2GH2 - chain A; structure by X-ray diffraction, 1.50 A resolution.

== Chain A ==
Molecule: Cysteine dioxygenase type I
From: Rattus norvegicus
Notes: EC 1.13.11.20
Reference sequence: P21816 (CDO1_RAT); numbering as in UniProt (aligned over 1-200)
Chain sequence (200 residues; row label = number of the first residue in the row):
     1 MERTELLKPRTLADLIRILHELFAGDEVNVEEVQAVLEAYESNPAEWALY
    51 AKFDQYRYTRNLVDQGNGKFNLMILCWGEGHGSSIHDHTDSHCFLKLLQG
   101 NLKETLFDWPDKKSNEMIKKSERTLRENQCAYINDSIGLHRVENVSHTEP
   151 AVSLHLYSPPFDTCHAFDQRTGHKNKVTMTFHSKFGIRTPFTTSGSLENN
Disordered / not traced: 1-4, 191-200
Curated features (UniProtKB/Swiss-Prot):
  - binding site (Fe cation): His-86, His-88, His-140
  - cross-link: Cys-93 to Tyr-157 (3'-(S-cysteinyl)-tyrosine (Cys-Tyr))
Bound ions: Fe ion: His-86, His-88, His-140
From the paper describing this entry:
  - Fe ion coordination: His-86, His-88, His-140
  - contacts within the chain: Cys-93/Tyr-157
  - conformationally variable residues (side-chain flip): Arg-60, Cys-164, Met-179
  - catalytic residues: Tyr-58, Tyr-157 (proposed by the authors, not directly observed)

== In short ==
His-86, His-88 and His-140 form the Fe ion site. From UniProt: 3 Fe cation-binding residues. From the paper:
catalytic residues Tyr-58 and Tyr-157; Fe ion coordination by His-86, His-88 and His-140.
Chain A is Cysteine dioxygenase type I (Rattus norvegicus); the structure, 1.5 A Resolution R. Norvegicus
Cysteine Dioxygenase Structure Crystallized in the Presence of Cysteine, was determined by X-ray diffraction
together with 2B5H from the same study.
